6RE4 - chains S and U of the 20 polymer chains in the assembly; structure by electron microscopy, 3.00 A resolution.

# Chain S
Protein: ATP synthase gamma chain, mitochondrial
From: Polytomella sp. Pringsheim 198.80
Reference sequence: Q4LDE7 (Q4LDE7_9CHLO); residues 1-317 here = UniProt positions 1-317
Chain sequence (317 residues; numbered 1 to 317; the number before each row is that of its first residue):
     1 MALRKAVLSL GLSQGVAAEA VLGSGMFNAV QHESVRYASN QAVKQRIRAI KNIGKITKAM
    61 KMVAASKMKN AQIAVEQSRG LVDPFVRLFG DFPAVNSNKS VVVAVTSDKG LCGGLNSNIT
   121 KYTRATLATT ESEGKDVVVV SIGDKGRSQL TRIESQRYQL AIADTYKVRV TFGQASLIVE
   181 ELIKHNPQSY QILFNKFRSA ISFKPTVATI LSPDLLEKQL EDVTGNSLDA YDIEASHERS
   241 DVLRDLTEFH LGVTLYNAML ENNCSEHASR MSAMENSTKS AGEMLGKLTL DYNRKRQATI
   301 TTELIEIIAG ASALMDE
Disordered / not traced: 1-38, 316-317

# Chain U
Protein: ATP synthase subunit alpha
From: Polytomella sp. Pringsheim 198.80
Reference sequence: A0ZW40 (A0ZW40_9CHLO); residues 1-562 here = UniProt positions 1-562
Chain sequence (562 residues; each row starts with the number of its first residue):
     1 MRSPAAFVAR SGLFKASLGQ SNWAQKAEQM MASVTRTFAA DAKALDELRK PKFSSKYLIQ
    61 HVSQKLIPAV KEWEKSYQPP VIHLGRVLSV GDGIARVYGL KSVQAGELVC FDSGVKGMAL
   121 NLQADHVGVV VFGNDSVIHQ GDLVYRTGQI VNVPIGPGTL GRVTDGLGQP IDGKGPLTNV
   181 RSSLVEVKAP GIIARQSVRE PLFTGVKAVD ALVPIGRGQR ELIIGDRQTG KTAVAIDAII
   241 HQKNCNEQVP KAQRVYCVYV AVGQKRSTVA QLVKLFTQTG AMRYTIMVSA TASDAAPLQF
   301 LAPYSGCAMA EYFRDTGKHG LIIYDDLSKQ SVAYRQMSLL LRRPPGREAF PGDVFYLHSR
   361 LLERAAKLSK ELGGGSLTAF PVIETQAGDV SAYIATNVIS ITDGQIFLET ELFYKGIRPA
   421 LNVGLSVSRV GSAAQFPGMK QVAGTLKLEL AQYREVAAFA QFGSDLDAAT QYVLERGARL
   481 TEMLKQKQFA PIPIERQTVA VYAATKGFLD KVRVQDIVAA EEAVISQVNP AVFKILKANG
   541 KITPALDAHL KAELRKVKLP GA
Disordered / not traced: 1-39
Differences from the reference sequence: conflict Arg266 (Lys in A0ZW40)
Bound ions: Mg2+: Thr232 (together with ATP)
Ligand contacts: ATP (adenosine-5'-triphosphate): Asp226, Arg227, Gln228, Thr229, Gly230, Lys231, Thr232, Ala233, Phe413, Arg418, Pro419, Gln486, Lys487, Gln488

# Chain S / chain U interface
Pairs across the interface (14; chain S residue first):
  Arg48(S) - Glu411(U)  salt bridge
  Lys55(S) - Ala458(U)
  Lys55(S) - Phe459(U)
  Lys58(S) - Phe459(U)
  Ala59(S) - Phe459(U)
  Val63(S) - Phe462(U)  hydrophobic
  Val63(S) - Asp465(U)
  Lys67(S) - Asp465(U)  salt bridge
  Ile300(S) - Arg347(U)
  Leu304(S) - Gly346(U)
  Leu304(S) - Arg347(U)
  Ile307(S) - Pro345(U)  hydrophobic
  Ile307(S) - Ala349(U)
  Met315(S) - Arg342(U)
Other interface residues (no listed pair), chain S (14 interface residues in all): Asn52, Met60, Ala311, Leu314
Other interface residues (no listed pair), chain U (12 interface residues in all): Glu348, Glu455

# In short
14 residues of chain S face 12 of chain U across their interface, with 2 salt bridges. Polar contacts include
Arg48(S)-Glu411(U) and Lys67(S)-Asp465(U). Bound to chain U: ATP.
Chain S is ATP synthase gamma chain, mitochondrial and chain U is ATP synthase subunit alpha, both from
Polytomella sp. Pringsheim 198.80; the structure, Cryo-EM structure of Polytomella F-ATP synthase, Rotary
substate 2B, focussed refinement of F1 head and rotor, was determined by electron microscopy together with
6RD4, 6RD5, 6RD6, 6RD7, 6RD8, 6RD9 and 46 further entries from the same study.
